4OIN - chains D and E of the 9 polymer chains in the assembly; structure by X-ray diffraction, 2.80 A resolution.

== Chain D ==
Protein: DNA-directed RNA polymerase subunit beta'
Source organism: Thermus thermophilus
Notes: EC 2.7.7.6
UniProtKB: Q8RQE8 (RPOC_THET8); residue numbers follow UniProt; this construct covers 1-1524
Chain sequence (1524 residues; numbered 1 to 1524; the number before each row is that of its first residue):
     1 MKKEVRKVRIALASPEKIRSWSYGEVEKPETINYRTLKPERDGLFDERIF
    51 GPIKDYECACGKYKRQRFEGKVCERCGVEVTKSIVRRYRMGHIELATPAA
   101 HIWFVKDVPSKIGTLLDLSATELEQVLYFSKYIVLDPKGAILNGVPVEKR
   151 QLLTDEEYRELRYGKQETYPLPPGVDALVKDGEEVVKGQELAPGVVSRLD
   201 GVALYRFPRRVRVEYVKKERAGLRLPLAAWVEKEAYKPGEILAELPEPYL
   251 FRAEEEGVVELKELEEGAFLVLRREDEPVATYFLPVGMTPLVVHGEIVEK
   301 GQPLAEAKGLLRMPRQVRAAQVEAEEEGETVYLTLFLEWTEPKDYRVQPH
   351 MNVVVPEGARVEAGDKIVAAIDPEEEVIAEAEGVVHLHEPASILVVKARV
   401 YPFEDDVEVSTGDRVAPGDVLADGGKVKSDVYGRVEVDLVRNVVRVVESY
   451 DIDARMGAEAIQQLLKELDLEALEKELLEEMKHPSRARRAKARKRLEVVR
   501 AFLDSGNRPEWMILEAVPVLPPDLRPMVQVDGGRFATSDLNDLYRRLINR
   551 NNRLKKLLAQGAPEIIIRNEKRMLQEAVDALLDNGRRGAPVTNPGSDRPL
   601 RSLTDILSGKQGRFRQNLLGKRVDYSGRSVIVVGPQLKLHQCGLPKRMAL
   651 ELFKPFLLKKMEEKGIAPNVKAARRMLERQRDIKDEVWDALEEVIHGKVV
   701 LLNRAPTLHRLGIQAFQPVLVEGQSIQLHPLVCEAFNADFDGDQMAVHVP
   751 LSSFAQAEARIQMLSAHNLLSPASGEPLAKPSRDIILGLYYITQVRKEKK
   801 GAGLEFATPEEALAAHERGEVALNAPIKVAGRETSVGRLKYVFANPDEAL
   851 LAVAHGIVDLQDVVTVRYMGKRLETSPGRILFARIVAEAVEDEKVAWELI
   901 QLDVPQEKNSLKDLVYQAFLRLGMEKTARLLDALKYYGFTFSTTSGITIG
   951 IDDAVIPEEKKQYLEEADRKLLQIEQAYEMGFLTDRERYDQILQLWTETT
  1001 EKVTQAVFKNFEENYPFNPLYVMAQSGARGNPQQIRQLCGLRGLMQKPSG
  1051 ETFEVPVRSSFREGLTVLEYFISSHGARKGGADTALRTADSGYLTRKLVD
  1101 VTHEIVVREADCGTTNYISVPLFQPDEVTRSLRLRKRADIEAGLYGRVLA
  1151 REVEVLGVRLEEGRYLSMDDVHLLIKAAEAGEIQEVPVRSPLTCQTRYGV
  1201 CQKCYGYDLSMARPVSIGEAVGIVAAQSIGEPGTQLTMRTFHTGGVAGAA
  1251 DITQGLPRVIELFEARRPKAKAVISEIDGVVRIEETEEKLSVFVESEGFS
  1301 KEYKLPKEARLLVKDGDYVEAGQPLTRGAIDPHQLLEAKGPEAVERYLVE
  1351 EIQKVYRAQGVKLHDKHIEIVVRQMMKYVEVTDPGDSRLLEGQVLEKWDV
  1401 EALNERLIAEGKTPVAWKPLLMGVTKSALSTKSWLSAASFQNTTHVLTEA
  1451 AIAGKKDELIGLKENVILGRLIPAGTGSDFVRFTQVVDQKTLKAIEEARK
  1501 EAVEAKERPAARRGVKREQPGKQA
Disordered / not traced: 1-2, 1237-1251, 1503-1524
Metal / ion sites: Zn2+ site 1: Cys-58, Cys-60, Cys-73, Cys-76; Mg2+ site 1: Asp-739, Asp-741, Asp-743; Mg2+ site 2 near Lys-840 (its only coordinating residue here); Zn2+ site 2: Cys-1112, Cys-1194, Cys-1201, Cys-1204

== Chain E ==
Protein: DNA-directed RNA polymerase subunit omega
Source organism: Thermus thermophilus
Notes: EC 2.7.7.6
UniProtKB: Q8RQE7 (RPOZ_THET8); numbering as in UniProt (aligned over 1-99)
Chain sequence (99 residues; row label = number of the first residue in the row):
     1 MAEPGIDKLFGMVDSKYRLTVVVAKRAQQLLRHGFKNTVLEPEERPKMQT
    51 LEGLFDDPNAVTWAMKELLTGRLVFGENLVPEDRLQKEMERLYPVEREE
Disordered / not traced: 1, 96-99

== How chain D and chain E interact ==
Pairs across the interface (99; chain D residue first):
  His-640(D) / Ala-2(E)
  Asp-689(D) / Leu-51(E)
  Glu-693(D) / Thr-50(E)  hydrogen bond
  His-696(D) / Met-48(E)
  His-696(D) / Asp-57(E)  salt bridge
  His-696(D) / Asn-59(E)  hydrogen bond (backbone-side chain)
  Gly-697(D) / Asn-59(E)  hydrogen bond (backbone-side chain)
  Lys-698(D) / Asn-59(E)
  Ser-753(D) / Gln-28(E)
  Ser-753(D) / Leu-31(E)
  Phe-754(D) / Ala-24(E)  hydrophobic
  Phe-754(D) / Gln-28(E)
  Ala-757(D) / Thr-20(E)
  Ala-757(D) / Ala-24(E)  hydrophobic
  Glu-758(D) / Thr-20(E)
  Arg-760(D) / Glu-3(E)  salt bridge
  Arg-760(D) / Asn-59(E)  hydrogen bond
  Arg-760(D) / Val-61(E)
  Arg-760(D) / Thr-62(E)  hydrogen bond
  Ile-761(D) / Phe-10(E)  hydrophobic
  Ile-761(D) / Leu-19(E)  hydrophobic
  Ile-761(D) / Thr-20(E)
  Ile-761(D) / Val-23(E)  hydrophobic
  Ile-761(D) / Met-65(E)  hydrophobic
  Gln-762(D) / Tyr-17(E)
  Gln-762(D) / Thr-20(E)  hydrogen bond
  Leu-764(D) / Ala-2(E)  hydrophobic
  Leu-764(D) / Glu-3(E)
  Ala-766(D) / Ala-2(E)
  His-767(D) / Ala-2(E)
  His-767(D) / Glu-3(E)  hydrogen bond (side chain-backbone)
  His-767(D) / Ile-6(E)
  Gly-923(D) / Asp-7(E)
  Met-924(D) / Ile-6(E)  hydrophobic
  Met-924(D) / Asp-7(E)  hydrogen bond (backbone-side chain)
  Glu-925(D) / Ala-2(E)
  Glu-925(D) / Glu-3(E)
  Glu-925(D) / Pro-4(E)
  Glu-925(D) / Gly-5(E)  hydrogen bond (side chain-backbone)
  Glu-925(D) / Ile-6(E)
  Glu-925(D) / Asp-7(E)  hydrogen bond (backbone-side chain)
  Met-1211(D) / Lys-16(E)  hydrogen bond
  Arg-1213(D) / Asp-7(E)  salt bridge
  Arg-1213(D) / Phe-10(E)
  Ser-1216(D) / Ser-15(E)
  Ser-1216(D) / Lys-16(E)  hydrogen bond (side chain-backbone)
  Ile-1217(D) / Ser-15(E)  hydrogen bond (backbone-side chain)
  Ile-1217(D) / Tyr-17(E)
  Gly-1218(D) / Tyr-17(E)
  Glu-1219(D) / Tyr-17(E)  hydrogen bond
  Gly-1475(D) / Tyr-17(E)
  Thr-1476(D) / Tyr-17(E)
  Thr-1476(D) / Thr-20(E)
  Thr-1476(D) / Val-21(E)
  Phe-1480(D) / Asp-14(E)
  Phe-1480(D) / Arg-18(E)  hydrogen bond (backbone-side chain)
  Phe-1480(D) / Glu-77(E)
  Val-1481(D) / Ser-15(E)
  Val-1481(D) / Tyr-17(E)  hydrophobic
  Val-1481(D) / Arg-18(E)
  Val-1481(D) / Val-21(E)
  Arg-1482(D) / Lys-25(E)  hydrogen bond (backbone-side chain)
  Phe-1483(D) / Lys-25(E)
  Phe-1483(D) / Glu-77(E)
  Thr-1484(D) / Arg-18(E)  hydrogen bond
  Thr-1484(D) / Val-22(E)
  Thr-1484(D) / Lys-25(E)  hydrogen bond (backbone-side chain)
  Thr-1484(D) / Gly-76(E)
  Gln-1485(D) / Val-74(E)
  Gln-1485(D) / Phe-75(E)
  Gln-1485(D) / Gly-76(E)  hydrogen bond (backbone-backbone)
  Gln-1485(D) / Asn-78(E)
  Gln-1485(D) / Leu-79(E)  hydrogen bond (side chain-backbone)
  Gln-1485(D) / Val-80(E)  hydrogen bond (side chain-backbone)
  Gln-1485(D) / Glu-82(E)  hydrogen bond
  Val-1486(D) / Val-22(E)
  Val-1486(D) / Gln-29(E)  hydrogen bond (backbone-side chain)
  Val-1486(D) / Val-74(E)
  Val-1487(D) / Leu-73(E)
  Val-1487(D) / Val-74(E)  hydrogen bond (backbone-backbone)
  Val-1487(D) / Leu-79(E)  hydrophobic
  Val-1487(D) / Leu-85(E)  hydrophobic
  Asp-1488(D) / Arg-26(E)  salt bridge
  Asp-1488(D) / Asn-37(E)
  Asp-1488(D) / Val-39(E)
  Asp-1488(D) / Leu-73(E)
  Gln-1489(D) / Arg-72(E)
  Gln-1489(D) / Val-74(E)
  Lys-1490(D) / Tyr-93(E)
  Thr-1491(D) / Met-89(E)
  Thr-1491(D) / Tyr-93(E)
  Leu-1492(D) / Val-74(E)  hydrophobic
  Ala-1494(D) / Leu-92(E)  hydrophobic
  Ile-1495(D) / Val-80(E)  hydrophobic
  Ile-1495(D) / Leu-85(E)  hydrophobic
  Ile-1495(D) / Glu-88(E)
  Arg-1499(D) / Leu-79(E)  hydrogen bond (side chain-backbone)
  Arg-1499(D) / Val-80(E)
  Arg-1499(D) / Pro-81(E)
Also at the interface, not in a pair above, chain D (45 interface residues in all): Asp-1208, Ala-1498
Also at the interface, not in a pair above, chain E (53 interface residues in all): Ala-27, Lys-47, Pro-58, Arg-84

== In short ==
Chain D and chain E form an interface of 45 and 53 residues respectively; the contacts include 25 hydrogen
bonds and 4 salt bridges. Among the polar pairs are His-696(D)/Asp-57(E), Arg-760(D)/Glu-3(E) and
Arg-1213(D)/Asp-7(E). Cys-58(D), Cys-60(D), Cys-73(D) and Cys-76(D) form the Zn2+ site 1.
Here chain D is DNA-directed RNA polymerase subunit beta' and chain E is DNA-directed RNA polymerase subunit
omega, both from Thermus thermophilus. Entry 4OIN (Crystal structure of Thermus thermophilus transcription
initiation complex soaked with GE23077) was determined by X-ray diffraction, deposited together with 4MQ9,
4OIO, 4OIP, 4OIQ and 4OIR.
